7N8N - chains D and J of the 6 polymer chains in the assembly; structure by electron microscopy, 3.89 A resolution.

# Chain D
Molecule: Histone H2B-H2A doublet
Reference sequence: A0A097I2B5 (A0A097I2B5_9VIRU); residues 23-290 here correspond to UniProt positions 2-269 (UniProt number = residue number - 21)
Sequence (297 residues; numbered -6 to 290; the number before each row is that of its first residue; numbers below 1 keep their minus sign (Met-6 is residue -6)):
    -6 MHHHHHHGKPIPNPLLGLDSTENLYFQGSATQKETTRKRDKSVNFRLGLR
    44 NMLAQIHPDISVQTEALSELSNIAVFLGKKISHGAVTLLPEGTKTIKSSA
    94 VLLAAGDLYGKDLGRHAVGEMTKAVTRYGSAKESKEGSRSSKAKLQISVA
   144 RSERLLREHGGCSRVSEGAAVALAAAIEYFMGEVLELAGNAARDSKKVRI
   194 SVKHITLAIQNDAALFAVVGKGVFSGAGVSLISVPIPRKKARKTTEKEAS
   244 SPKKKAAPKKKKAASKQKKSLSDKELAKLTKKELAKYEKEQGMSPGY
Unresolved in the structure: -6 to 29, 232-290
Differences from the reference sequence: expression tag (-6 to 22)

# Chain J
Molecule: 147-nt DNA strand
From: Escherichia coli
Sequence (147 nucleotides; row label = number of the first residue in the row; numbers below 1 keep their minus sign (DA-73 is residue -73)):
   -73 ATCGGATGTATATATCTGACACGTGCCTGGAGACTAGGGAGTAATCCCCT
   -23 TGGCGGTTAAAACGCGGGGGACAGCGCGTACGTGCGTTTAAGCGGTGCTA
    27 GAGCTGTCTACGACCAATTGAGCGGCCTCGGCACCGGATTCTCAGAT
Unresolved in the structure: -73 to -61, 65-73

# How chain D and chain J interact
Residue-residue contacts (29):
  Lys31(D) - DG29(J)  hydrogen bond to the phosphate
  Lys31(D) - DC30(J)  salt bridge to the phosphate
  Arg32(D) - DC-47(J)  hydrogen bond to the sugar
  Arg32(D) - DT-46(J)  hydrogen bond to the sugar
  Asn37(D) - DG-45(J)  phosphate contact
  Asn37(D) - DG-44(J)  hydrogen bond to the phosphate
  Ser54(D) - DA-53(J)  hydrogen bond to the phosphate
  Gln56(D) - DC-54(J)  hydrogen bond to the phosphate
  Thr57(D) - DC-54(J)  phosphate contact
  Thr86(D) - DA-34(J)  phosphate contact
  Lys87(D) - DA-34(J)  salt bridge to the phosphate
  Lys87(D) - DG-33(J)  salt bridge to the phosphate
  Thr88(D) - DG-35(J)  phosphate contact
  Thr88(D) - DA-34(J)  hydrogen bond to the phosphate
  Lys128(D) - DG-42(J)  phosphate contact
  Lys128(D) - DA-41(J)  phosphate contact
  Glu129(D) - DG-42(J)  phosphate contact
  Gly130(D) - DG-42(J)  phosphate contact
  Ser131(D) - DA-43(J)  hydrogen bond to the phosphate
  Ser131(D) - DG-42(J)  hydrogen bond to the phosphate
  Arg132(D) - DG-44(J)  base contact
  Arg132(D) - DA-43(J)  phosphate contact
  Arg132(D) - DG-42(J)  hydrogen bond to the phosphate
  Val142(D) - DA-43(J)  phosphate contact
  Ala143(D) - DG-44(J)  phosphate contact
  Glu146(D) - DA-43(J)  phosphate contact
  Arg157(D) - DG-35(J)  phosphate contact
  Arg157(D) - DA-34(J)  phosphate contact
  Arg192(D) - DC-54(J)  sugar contact
Other interface residues (no listed pair), chain D (22 interface residues in all): Val55, Ser134, Arg147
Other interface residues (no listed pair), chain J (15 interface residues in all): DA-55

# Summary
22 residues of chain D face 15 of chain J across their interface; the contacts include 10 hydrogen bonds and 3
salt bridges. Among the polar pairs are Arg32(D)-DC-47(J), Arg32(D)-DT-46(J) and Lys31(D)-DG29(J).
Chain D is Histone H2B-H2A doublet and chain J is a 147-nt DNA strand (Escherichia coli); the structure,
Melbournevirus nucleosome like particle, was determined by electron microscopy.
